Entry 4YTC (X-ray diffraction, 2.16 A resolution); this record covers chain A.

Chain A:
Name: Tyrosine-protein kinase JAK2
Source organism: Homo sapiens
Notes: EC 2.7.10.2
UniProtKB: O60674 (JAK2_HUMAN); residues 842-1132 here = UniProt positions 842-1132
Sequence (296 residues; each row starts with the number of its first residue):
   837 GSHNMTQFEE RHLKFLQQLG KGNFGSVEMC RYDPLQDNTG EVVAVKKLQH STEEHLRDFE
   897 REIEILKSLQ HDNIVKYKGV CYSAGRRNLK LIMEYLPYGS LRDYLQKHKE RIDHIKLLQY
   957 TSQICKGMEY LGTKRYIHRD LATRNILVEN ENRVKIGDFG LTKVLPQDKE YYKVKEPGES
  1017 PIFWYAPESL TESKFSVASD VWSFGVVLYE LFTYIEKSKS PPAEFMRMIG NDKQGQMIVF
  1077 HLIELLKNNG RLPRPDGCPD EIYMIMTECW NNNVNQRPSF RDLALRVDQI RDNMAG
Unresolved in the structure: 837-841, 859-860, 921, 1131-1132
Sequence notes: expression tag (837-841)
Modified positions: Tyr-1007 (O-phosphotyrosine; PTR); Tyr-1008 (O-phosphotyrosine; PTR)
Residues lining bound ligands: 4HW (N~3~-phenyl-1-[6-(phenylamino)pyrimidin-4-yl]-1H-1,2,4-triazole-3,5-diamine): Leu-855, Gly-856, Val-863, Ala-880, Val-911, Met-929, Glu-930, Tyr-931, Leu-932, Pro-933, Gly-935, Ser-936, Arg-980, Asn-981, Leu-983, Asp-994

Overview:
Ligands of chain A: compound 4HW.
Chain A is Tyrosine-protein kinase JAK2 (Homo sapiens); the structure, Discovery of VX-509 (Decernotinib): A
Potent and Selective Janus kinase (JAK) 3 Inhibitor for the Treatment ..., was determined by X-ray diffraction
(same publication as 4YTF, 4YTH and 4YTI).
